Entry 6IQM (X-ray diffraction, 1.85 A resolution); this record covers chains A and C of the 4 polymer chains in the assembly.

# Chain A (and C)
Protein: Glyceraldehyde-3-phosphate dehydrogenase, type I
Organism: Lactobacillus plantarum subsp. plantarum JCM 1149
Notes: EC 1.2.1.12; chain C of this document is another copy of the same molecule, construct and numbering; everything in this record applies to it too
UniProtKB: D7VA33 (D7VA33_LACPN); residues 1-340 here correspond to UniProt positions 20-359 (UniProt number = residue number + 19)
Chain sequence (340 residues; row label = number of the first residue in the row):
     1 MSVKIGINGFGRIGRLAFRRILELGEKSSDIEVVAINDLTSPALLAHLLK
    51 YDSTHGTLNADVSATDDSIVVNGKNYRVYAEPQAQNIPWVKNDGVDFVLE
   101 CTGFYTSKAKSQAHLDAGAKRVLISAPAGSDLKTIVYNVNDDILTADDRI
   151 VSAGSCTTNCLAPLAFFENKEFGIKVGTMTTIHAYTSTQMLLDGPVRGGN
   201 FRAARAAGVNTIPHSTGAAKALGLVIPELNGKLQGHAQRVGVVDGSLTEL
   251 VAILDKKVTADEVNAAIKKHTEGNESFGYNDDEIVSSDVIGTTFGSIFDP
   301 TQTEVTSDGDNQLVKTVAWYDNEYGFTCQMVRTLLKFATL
Unresolved in the structure: 28 (chain C: 1, 27-31)
Small-molecule neighbours: NAD (nicotinamide-adenine-dinucleotide): Asn8, Gly9, Phe10, Gly11, Arg12, Ile13, Gly14, Asn37, Asp38, Leu39, Thr40, Glu81, Pro82, Cys101, Thr102, Gly103, Phe104, Tyr105, Thr106, Ser125, Ala126, Cys156, Asn322, Glu323, Phe326

# How chain A and chain C interact
Pairs across the interface (58; chain A residue first):
  Arg12(A) - Leu192(C)
  Arg12(A) - Asp193(C)  salt bridge
  Arg15(A) - Asp193(C)  hydrogen bond (side chain-backbone)
  Thr40(A) - Pro195(C)
  Ala43(A) - Phe201(C)
  Leu44(A) - Pro195(C)  hydrophobic
  Leu44(A) - Gly199(C)
  Leu44(A) - Phe201(C)  hydrophobic
  His47(A) - Phe201(C)
  Leu48(A) - Gly194(C)
  Leu48(A) - Pro195(C)
  Tyr51(A) - Arg205(C)
  Asp52(A) - Asp193(C)
  Asp52(A) - Arg205(C)
  Ser53(A) - Asp193(C)  hydrogen bond
  Ser53(A) - Arg205(C)  hydrogen bond
  Ser53(A) - Asn210(C)  hydrogen bond
  Tyr185(A) - Leu191(C)  hydrophobic
  Tyr185(A) - Leu192(C)  hydrophobic
  Thr186(A) - Leu191(C)
  Thr186(A) - Leu192(C)
  Ser187(A) - Leu192(C)
  Gln189(A) - Leu191(C)
  Met190(A) - Leu191(C)
  Leu191(A) - Tyr185(C)  hydrophobic
  Leu191(A) - Thr186(C)
  Leu191(A) - Gln189(C)
  Leu191(A) - Leu191(C)  hydrophobic
  Leu191(A) - Ala207(C)  hydrophobic
  Leu192(A) - Tyr185(C)  hydrophobic
  Leu192(A) - Thr186(C)
  Leu192(A) - Ser187(C)
  Leu192(A) - Val243(C)
  Asp193(A) - Arg12(C)
  Asp193(A) - Arg15(C)  hydrogen bond (backbone-side chain)
  Asp193(A) - Tyr51(C)
  Asp193(A) - Asp52(C)
  Asp193(A) - Ser53(C)  hydrogen bond
  Gly194(A) - Leu48(C)
  Pro195(A) - Asp38(C)
  Pro195(A) - Thr40(C)
  Pro195(A) - Leu44(C)  hydrophobic
  Pro195(A) - Leu48(C)
  Val196(A) - Leu44(C)
  Gly199(A) - Leu44(C)
  Phe201(A) - Ala43(C)
  Phe201(A) - Leu44(C)  hydrophobic
  Phe201(A) - His47(C)
  Ala204(A) - Leu44(C)  hydrophobic
  Arg205(A) - Tyr51(C)
  Arg205(A) - Asp52(C)
  Arg205(A) - Ser53(C)  hydrogen bond
  Ala207(A) - Leu191(C)  hydrophobic
  Val209(A) - Val243(C)  hydrophobic
  Asn210(A) - Ser53(C)  hydrogen bond
  Val243(A) - Leu192(C)
  Val243(A) - Val209(C)  hydrophobic
  Glu323(A) - Leu192(C)
Other interface residues (no listed pair), chain A (32 interface residues in all): Asn200, Ala206
Other interface residues (no listed pair), chain C (33 interface residues in all): Leu45, Met190, Val196, Ala204, Ala206, Glu323

# Summary
The interface between chain A and chain C involves 32 residues on one side and 33 on the other, with 8
hydrogen bonds and 1 salt bridge. Polar contacts include Arg12(A)-Asp193(C), Arg15(A)-Asp193(C) and
Ser53(A)-Asp193(C). Ligands of chain A: NAD.
Chain A and chain C are both Glyceraldehyde-3-phosphate dehydrogenase, type I (Lactobacillus plantarum subsp.
plantarum JCM 1149); the structure, Crystal Structure of Cell Surface Glyceraldehyde-3-Phosphate Dehydrogenase
Complexed with NAD+ from Lactobacillus plantarum, was determined by X-ray diffraction together with 6IQV from
the same study.
